Entry 8PZK (X-ray diffraction, 1.80 A resolution); this record covers chain A.

== Chain A ==
Protein: Orange carotenoid-binding protein
Organism: Gloeocapsa sp. PCC 7428
Reference sequence: K9XH36 (K9XH36_9CHRO); residues 1-318 here = UniProt positions 1-318
Sequence (321 residues; numbered -2 to 318; the number before each row is that of its first residue; numbers below 1 keep their minus sign (Gly-2 is residue -2)):
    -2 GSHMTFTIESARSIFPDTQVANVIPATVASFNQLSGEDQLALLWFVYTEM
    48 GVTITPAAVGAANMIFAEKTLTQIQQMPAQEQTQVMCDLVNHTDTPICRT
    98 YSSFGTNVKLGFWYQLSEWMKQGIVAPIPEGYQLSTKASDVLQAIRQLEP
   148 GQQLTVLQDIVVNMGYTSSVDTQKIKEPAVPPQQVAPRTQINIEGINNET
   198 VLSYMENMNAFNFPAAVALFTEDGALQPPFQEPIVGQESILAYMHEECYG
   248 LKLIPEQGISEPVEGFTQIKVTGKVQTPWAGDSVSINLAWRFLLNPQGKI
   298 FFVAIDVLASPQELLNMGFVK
Disordered / not traced: -2 to -1, 57-59, 166-179, 317-318
Construct notes: expression tag (-2 to 0); engineered mutation Ala26 (Glu in K9XH36)
Modified positions: Cys84 (S-hydroxycysteine; CSO)
Small-molecule neighbours: beta,beta-caroten-4-one (ECH): Leu37, Leu40, Trp41, Tyr44, Ile51, Leu107, Trp110, Tyr111, Leu113, Ser114, Met117, Leu151, Thr152, Leu154, Gln155, Val158, Met161, Tyr201, Met205, Leu223, Pro225, Pro226, Tyr240, Cys245, Leu248, Leu250, Val272, Thr274, Trp276, Ile283, Leu285, Trp287, Ile302
From the paper describing this entry:
  - conformationally variable residues (loop rearrangement, order/disorder transition, register shift, side-chain flip): Ser166 to Pro179, Pro184, Trp287, Ala306
  - contacts within the chain: Thr103-Glu243 (hydrogen bond), Thr103-Glu244 (hydrogen bond), Arg9-Glu229
  - binding site for beta,beta-caroten-4-one: Ser114, Tyr201, Met205, Trp287

== In short ==
Bound to chain A: beta,beta-caroten-4-one. The paper reports a binding site for beta,beta-caroten-4-one at
Ser114, Tyr201 and Met205 among others; conformational variability at Ser166, Pro184 and Trp287 among others.
Chain A is Orange carotenoid-binding protein (Gloeocapsa sp. PCC 7428); the structure, Crystal structure of
the Orange Carotenoid Protein 2 (OCP2) from Gloeocapsa sp. PCC 7428, was determined by X-ray diffraction
together with 8PYH from the same study.
